Entry 6IX8 (X-ray diffraction, 1.66 A resolution); this record covers chains A and B.

# Chain A (and B)
Molecule: O-methyltransferase lepI
Source organism: Aspergillus flavus (strain ATCC 200026 / FGSC A1120 / NRRL 3357 / JCM 12722 / SRRC 167)
Notes: EC 2.1.1.-; chain B of this document is another copy of the same molecule, construct and numbering; everything in this record applies to it too
UniProt: B8NJH3 (LEPI_ASPFN); residues 2-387 here = UniProt positions 2-387
Sequence (405 residues; each row starts with the number of its first residue; numbers below 1 keep their minus sign (Met-17 is residue -17)):
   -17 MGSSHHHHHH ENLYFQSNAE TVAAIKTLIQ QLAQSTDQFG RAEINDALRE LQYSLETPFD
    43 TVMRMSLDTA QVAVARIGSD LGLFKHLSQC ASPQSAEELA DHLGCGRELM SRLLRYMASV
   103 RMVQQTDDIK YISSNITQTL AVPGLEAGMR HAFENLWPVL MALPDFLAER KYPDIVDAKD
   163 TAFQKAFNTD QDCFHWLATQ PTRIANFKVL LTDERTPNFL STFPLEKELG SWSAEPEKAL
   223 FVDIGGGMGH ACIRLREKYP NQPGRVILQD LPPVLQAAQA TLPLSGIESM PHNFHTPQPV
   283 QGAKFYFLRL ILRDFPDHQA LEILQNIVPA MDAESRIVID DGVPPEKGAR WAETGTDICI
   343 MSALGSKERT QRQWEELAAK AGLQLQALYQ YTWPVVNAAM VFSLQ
Unresolved in the structure: -17 to -2
Construct notes: initiating methionine (-17); expression tag (-16 to 1); engineered mutation Ala52 (Cys in B8NJH3)
Ion coordination: Na+ near Ala331 (its only coordinating residue here)
Ligand contacts:
  - B3O ((1R,2R,4aS,8S,8aR)-2,8-dimethyl-5'-phenyl-4a,5,6,7,8,8a-hexahydro-2H,2'H-spiro[naphthalene-1,3'-pyridine]-2',4'(1'H)-dione), molecule 1: Met45, Ser48, Leu49
  - B3O, molecule 2: His133, Asn137, Leu138, Cys175, Phe176, Leu179, Phe189, Arg197, Arg295, Asp296, Thr338, Cys341, Ile342, Ala345, Leu346
  - S-adenosylmethionine (SAM): Leu193, Gly227, Gly228, Gly229, Asp252, Leu253, Val256, His274, Asn275, Phe276, His277, Arg291, Leu292, Ile293
Curated features (UniProtKB/Swiss-Prot):
  - region: Cys175 to Asp195 (Substrate binding)
  - binding site (S-adenosyl-L-methionine): Gly227, Gly228, Asp252, Asn275, Phe276, Arg291
What the authors report for this chain:
  - catalytic residues: His133, Arg295, Asp296
  - mutagenesis - H133A, H133F, H133N, H133Q: abolished catalytic activity
  - mutagenesis - R295A, R295F, R295Q, R295Y: decreased catalytic activity (dehydration activity)
  - mutagenesis - M45A, R197A, R197K, D296E, T338A, T338S: unchanged catalytic activity
  - mutagenesis - R197A, R295H, R295K, R295N, D296A (10-fold), D296N: decreased catalytic activity on 9
  - mutagenesis - R295A (>1,000-fold), R295Q (>1,000-fold): abolished catalytic activity on 9

# Interface between chain A and chain B
Pairs across the interface (193; chain A residue first):
  Asn0(A) with Thr18(B); Gly22(B); Glu25(B), hydrogen bond
  Val4(A) with Ala29(B), hydrophobic
  Ile7(A) with Ile11(B), hydrophobic
  Lys8(A) with Ala29(B); Glu32(B), salt bridge; Leu33(B)
  Ile11(A) with Ile7(B), hydrophobic; Leu33(B), hydrophobic; Leu37(B), hydrophobic
  Gln12(A) with Leu33(B); Ser36(B), hydrogen bond; Leu37(B)
  Leu14(A) with Ile7(B), hydrophobic
  Ala15(A) with Leu37(B), hydrophobic
  Thr18(A) with Asn0(B)
  Gly22(A) with Asn0(B)
  Glu25(A) with Asn0(B), hydrogen bond; Val4(B)
  Ile26(A) with Val4(B)
  Asn27(A) with Gln34(B), hydrogen bond (side chain-backbone); Leu37(B); Glu38(B)
  Ala29(A) with Val4(B), hydrophobic; Lys8(B)
  Leu30(A) with Leu30(B), hydrophobic; Leu33(B), hydrophobic; Gln34(B)
  Arg31(A) with Gln34(B), hydrogen bond; Arg46(B); Asp50(B), salt bridge
  Glu32(A) with Lys8(B), salt bridge
  Leu33(A) with Ile11(B), hydrophobic; Gln12(B); Leu30(B), hydrophobic
  Gln34(A) with Asn27(B), hydrogen bond (backbone-side chain); Leu30(B); Arg31(B); Gln34(B), hydrogen bond
  Tyr35(A) with Gln53(B), hydrogen bond; Val102(B); Asn117(B), hydrogen bond (backbone-side chain)
  Ser36(A) with Gln12(B), hydrogen bond; Arg103(B); Asn117(B)
  Leu37(A) with Ile11(B), hydrophobic; Gln12(B); Ala15(B), hydrophobic; Asn27(B)
  Glu38(A) with Asn27(B); Ile118(B)
  Pro40(A) with Thr121(B); Leu127(B), hydrophobic
  Phe41(A) with Arg197(B)
  Val44(A) with Leu127(B); Gly130(B); Met131(B)
  Met45(A) with Trp333(B), hydrophobic
  Arg46(A) with Gln53(B), hydrogen bond; Ile118(B); Trp333(B)
  Met47(A) with Val54(B); Met104(B), hydrophobic
  Ser48(A) with Ala134(B); Leu138(B)
  Leu49(A) with Trp333(B), hydrophobic; Ala334(B), hydrophobic; Gly337(B); Thr338(B); Cys341(B), hydrophobic
  Asp50(A) with Arg31(B), salt bridge
  Thr51(A) with Trp139(B), hydrogen bond; Leu142(B)
  Gln53(A) with Arg31(B); Tyr35(B), hydrogen bond; Arg46(B), hydrogen bond
  Val54(A) with Met47(B)
  Ala55(A) with Leu142(B); Pro146(B)
  Arg58(A) with Pro146(B); Asp147(B), salt bridge
  Ile59(A) with Leu145(B), hydrophobic; Pro146(B), hydrophobic; Leu149(B), hydrophobic
  Asp62(A) with Tyr154(B)
  Leu63(A) with Tyr154(B), hydrophobic
  Gly86(A) with Tyr154(B)
  Cys87(A) with Tyr154(B), hydrophobic
  Gly88(A) with Tyr154(B), hydrogen bond (backbone-backbone); Asp156(B)
  Arg89(A) with Asp156(B)
  Glu90(A) with Asp156(B), hydrogen bond (backbone-side chain)
  Leu91(A) with Leu149(B), hydrophobic; Tyr154(B); Pro155(B); Asp156(B), hydrogen bond (backbone-side chain)
  Arg94(A) with Asp339(B), salt bridge; Ile340(B); Met343(B); Ser348(B), hydrogen bond (side chain-backbone); Lys349(B)
  Arg97(A) with Glu328(B), hydrogen bond (side chain-backbone); Thr336(B)
  Tyr98(A) with Thr336(B); Gly337(B); Ile340(B), hydrophobic
  Ser101(A) with Ala331(B), hydrogen bond (side chain-backbone); Arg332(B); Trp333(B); Thr336(B), hydrogen bond
  Val102(A) with Tyr35(B); Trp333(B), hydrophobic
  Arg103(A) with Tyr35(B); Ser36(B)
  Gln107(A) with Lys329(B); Gly330(B), hydrogen bond (side chain-backbone)
  Asp109(A) with Lys329(B), salt bridge
  Ile111(A) with Glu328(B); Lys329(B)
  Asn117(A) with Tyr35(B), hydrogen bond (side chain-backbone); Ser36(B); Glu38(B)
  Ile118(A) with Glu38(B); Thr43(B); Arg46(B)
  Thr121(A) with Pro40(B)
  Leu127(A) with Pro40(B), hydrophobic; Val44(B)
  Gly130(A) with Val44(B)
  Ala134(A) with Ser48(B)
  Phe135(A) with Met143(B); Pro146(B), hydrophobic
  Trp139(A) with Thr51(B), hydrogen bond; Trp139(B); Leu142(B), hydrophobic; Met143(B), hydrophobic
  Pro140(A) with Met143(B)
  Leu142(A) with Thr51(B); Ala52(B), hydrophobic; Ala55(B); Trp139(B), hydrophobic
  Met143(A) with Phe135(B); Trp139(B), hydrophobic; Pro140(B); Met143(B), hydrophobic
  Leu145(A) with Ile59(B), hydrophobic
  Pro146(A) with Ala55(B); Arg58(B); Ile59(B), hydrophobic; Phe135(B), hydrophobic
  Asp147(A) with Arg58(B), salt bridge
  Leu149(A) with Ile59(B), hydrophobic; Leu91(B), hydrophobic
  Tyr154(A) with Asp62(B); Leu63(B), hydrophobic; Gly86(B); Cys87(B), hydrophobic; Gly88(B), hydrogen bond (backbone-backbone); Leu91(B)
  Pro155(A) with Leu91(B)
  Asp156(A) with Gly88(B); Arg89(B); Glu90(B), hydrogen bond (side chain-backbone); Leu91(B), hydrogen bond (side chain-backbone)
  Arg197(A) with Phe41(B)
  Glu328(A) with Arg97(B), hydrogen bond (backbone-side chain); Ile111(B)
  Lys329(A) with Gln107(B); Asp109(B); Ile111(B)
  Gly330(A) with Gln107(B), hydrogen bond (backbone-side chain)
  Ala331(A) with Ser101(B), hydrogen bond (backbone-side chain)
  Arg332(A) with Ser101(B)
  Trp333(A) with Met45(B); Arg46(B); Leu49(B), hydrophobic; Ser101(B); Val102(B), hydrophobic
  Ala334(A) with Leu49(B), hydrophobic
  Thr336(A) with Arg97(B); Tyr98(B); Ser101(B), hydrogen bond
  Gly337(A) with Leu49(B); Tyr98(B)
  Thr338(A) with Leu49(B)
  Asp339(A) with Arg94(B), salt bridge
  Ile340(A) with Arg94(B); Tyr98(B), hydrophobic
  Cys341(A) with Leu49(B), hydrophobic
  Met343(A) with Arg94(B)
  Ser348(A) with Arg94(B), hydrogen bond (backbone-side chain)
  Lys349(A) with Arg94(B)
Interface residues without a listed pair, chain A (105 interface residues in all): Ala1, Thr3, Phe21, Thr43, Ala52, Val56, Ala57, Leu95, Met104, Leu122, Met131, Leu138, Lys153, Ile157, Asp195
Interface residues without a listed pair, chain B (104 interface residues in all): Ala1, Thr3, Leu14, Ile26, Val56, Ala57, Leu95, Leu122, Lys153, Ile157, Asp195

# Overview
Chain A and chain B form an interface of 105 and 104 residues respectively; the contacts include 32 hydrogen
bonds and 9 salt bridges. Polar pairs include Lys8(A)-Glu32(B), Arg31(A)-Asp50(B) and Arg58(A)-Asp147(B). The
paper reports catalytic residues His133(A), Arg295(A) and Asp296(A); R197A, R295H and R295K of chain A, among
others, reduce catalytic activity on 9; 19 substitutions were tested in all.
Chain A and chain B are both O-methyltransferase lepI (Aspergillus flavus (strain ATCC 200026 / FGSC A1120 /
NRRL 3357 / JCM 12722 / SRRC 167)); the structure, The structure of LepI C52A in complex with SAM and its
substrate analogue, was determined by X-ray diffraction (same publication as 6IX3, 6IX5, 6IX7 and 6IX9).
